6KXS - chains B and P of the 12 polymer chains in the assembly; structure by electron microscopy, 3.40 A resolution.

Chain B:
Name: Immunoglobulin heavy constant mu
From: Homo sapiens
Reference sequence: P01871 (IGHM_HUMAN); residues 229-576 here correspond to UniProt positions 106-453 (UniProt number = residue number - 123)
Sequence (383 residues; each row starts with the number of its first residue):
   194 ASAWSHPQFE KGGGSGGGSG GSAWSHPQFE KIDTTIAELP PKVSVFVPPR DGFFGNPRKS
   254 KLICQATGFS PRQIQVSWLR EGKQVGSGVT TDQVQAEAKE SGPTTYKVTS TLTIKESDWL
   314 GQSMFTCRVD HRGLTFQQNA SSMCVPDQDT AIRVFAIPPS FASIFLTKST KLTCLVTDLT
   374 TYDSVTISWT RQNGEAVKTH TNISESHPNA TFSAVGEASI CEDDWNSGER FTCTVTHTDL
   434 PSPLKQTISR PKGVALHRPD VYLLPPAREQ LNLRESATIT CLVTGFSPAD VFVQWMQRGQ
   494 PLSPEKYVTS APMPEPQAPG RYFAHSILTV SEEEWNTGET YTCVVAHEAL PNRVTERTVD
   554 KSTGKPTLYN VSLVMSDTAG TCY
Unresolved in the structure: 194-344, 572-576
Construct notes: expression tag (194-228)
Swiss-Prot annotation at these positions:
  - glycosylation (N-linked (GlcNAc...) asparagine): N332 (complex), N395, N402
Disulfide bonds: C367-C426, C474-C536
Covalent attachments: N-acetylglucosamine (NAG) linked to N563
What the authors report for this chain:
  - self-association interface (contacts with another copy of this molecule); pairs are residue here / residue on that copy: C414-C414 (disulfide)
  - post-translational modification sites: N563
  - binding site for N-acetylglucosamine: N563
  - specificity-determining residues: R451, R514 (by similarity / conservation)

Chain P:
Name: Polymeric immunoglobulin receptor
From: Homo sapiens
Reference sequence: P01833 (PIGR_HUMAN); residues 1-547 here correspond to UniProt positions 19-565 (UniProt number = residue number + 18)
Sequence (555 residues; each row starts with the number of its first residue):
     1 KSPIFGPEEV NSVEGNSVSI TCYYPPTSVN RHTRKYWCRQ GARGGCITLI SSEGYVSSKY
    61 AGRANLTNFP ENGTFVVNIA QLSQDDSGRY KCGLGINSRG LSFDVSLEVS QGPGLLNDTK
   121 VYTVDLGRTV TINCPFKTEN AQKRKSLYKQ IGLYPVLVID SSGYVNPNYT GRIRLDIQGT
   181 GQLLFSVVIN QLRLSDAGQY LCQAGDDSNS NKKNADLQVL KPEPELVYED LRGSVTFHCA
   241 LGPEVANVAK FLCRQSSGEN CDVVVNTLGK RAPAFEGRIL LNPQDKDGSF SVVITGLRKE
   301 DAGRYLCGAH SDGQLQEGSP IQAWQLFVNE ESTIPRSPTV VKGVAGGSVA VLCPYNRKES
   361 KSIKYWCLWE GAQNGRCPLL VDSEGWVKAQ YEGRLSLLEE PGNGTFTVIL NQLTSRDAGF
   421 YWCLTNGDTL WRTTVEIKII EGEPNLKVPG NVTAVLGETL KVPCHFPCKF SSYEKYWCKW
   481 NNTGCQALPS QDEGPSKAFV NCDENSRLVS LTLNLVTRAD EGWYWCGVKQ GHFYGETAAV
   541 YVAVEERHHH HHHHH
Unresolved in the structure: 113-119, 177-184, 205-209, 453-459, 498-505, 514-521, 542-555
Construct notes: expression tag (548-555)
Swiss-Prot annotation at these positions:
  - glycosylation (N-linked (GlcNAc...) asparagine): N65, N72, N117, N168, N403, N451 (complex), N481
Disulfide bonds: C22-C92, C38-C46, C134-C202, C239-C307, C253-C261, C353-C423, C367-C377, C464-C526, C478-C485
What the authors report for this chain:
  - conformationally variable residues (domain motion): T67
  - specificity-determining residues: E53 (by similarity / conservation)
  - mutagenesis - V29N/R31S, R99N/L101T: decreased binding to Fcu-J complex

Interface between chain B and chain P:
Contacting residue pairs (14; chain B residue first):
  N465(B) - I96(P)
  L466(B) - R34(P)  hydrogen bond (backbone-side chain)
  L466(B) - T48(P)  hydrogen bond (backbone-side chain)
  L466(B) - N97(P)  hydrogen bond (backbone-side chain)
  R467(B) - C46(P)
  R467(B) - T48(P)  hydrogen bond (backbone-side chain)
  R467(B) - N97(P)
  R467(B) - S98(P)
  E468(B) - R34(P)  salt bridge
  E468(B) - S51(P)  hydrogen bond
  E468(B) - Y55(P)  hydrogen bond (backbone-side chain)
  S469(B) - Y55(P)
  S524(B) - Y55(P)
  E526(B) - I47(P)
Interface features reported in the paper:
  - residue pairs: L466(B)-N97(P) (backbone contact), E468(B)-R34(P) (salt bridge), Y55(P)-E468(B)

Overview:
7 residues of chain B face 9 of chain P across their interface; the contacts include 6 hydrogen bonds and 1
salt bridge. Among the polar pairs are E468(B)-R34(P), L466(B)-R34(P) and L466(B)-T48(P). The authors report a
backbone contact between L466(B) and N97(P); a salt bridge between E468(B) and R34(P); a contact between
Y55(P) and E468(B). The paper reports a binding site for N-acetylglucosamine at N563(B); V29N/R31S and
R99N/L101T of chain P reduce binding to Fcu-J complex.
Here chain B is Immunoglobulin heavy constant mu and chain P is Polymeric immunoglobulin receptor, both from
Homo sapiens. Entry 6KXS (Cryo-EM structure of human IgM-Fc in complex with the J chain and the ectodomain of
pIgR) was determined by electron microscopy.
